Entry 6CIM (X-ray diffraction, 3.60 A resolution); this record covers chains A and F of the 10 polymer chains in the assembly.

Chain A:
Molecule: V(D)J recombination-activating protein 1
Source organism: Mus musculus
Notes: EC 3.1.-.-, 2.3.2.27
UniProtKB: P15919 (RAG1_MOUSE); numbering as in UniProt (aligned over 384-1008)
Amino-acid sequence (625 residues; row label = number of the first residue in the row):
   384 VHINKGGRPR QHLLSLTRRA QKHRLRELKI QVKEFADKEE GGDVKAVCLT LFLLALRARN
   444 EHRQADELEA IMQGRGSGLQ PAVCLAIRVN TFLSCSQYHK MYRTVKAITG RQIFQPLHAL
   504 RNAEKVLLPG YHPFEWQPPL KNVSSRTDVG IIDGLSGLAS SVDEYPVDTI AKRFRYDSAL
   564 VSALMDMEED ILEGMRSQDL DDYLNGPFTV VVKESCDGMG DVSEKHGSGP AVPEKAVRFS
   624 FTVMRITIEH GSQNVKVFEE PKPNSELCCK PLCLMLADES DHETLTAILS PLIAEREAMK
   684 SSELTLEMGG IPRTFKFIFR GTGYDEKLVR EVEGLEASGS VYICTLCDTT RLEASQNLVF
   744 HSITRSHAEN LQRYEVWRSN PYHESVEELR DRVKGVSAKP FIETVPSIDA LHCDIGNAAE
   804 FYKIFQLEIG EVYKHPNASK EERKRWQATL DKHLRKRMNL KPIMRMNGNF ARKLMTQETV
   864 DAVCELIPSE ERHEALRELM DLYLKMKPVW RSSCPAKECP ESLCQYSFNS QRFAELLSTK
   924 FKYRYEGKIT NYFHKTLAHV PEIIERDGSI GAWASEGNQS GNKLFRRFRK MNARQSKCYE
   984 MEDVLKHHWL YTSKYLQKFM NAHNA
Not modelled in the structure: 384-394, 610-611, 1008
Construct notes: engineered mutation Gln962 (Glu in P15919)
Bound ions: Mn2+: Asp600, Asp708; Zn2+: Cys727, Cys730, His937, His942
Curated features (UniProtKB/Swiss-Prot):
  - DNA-binding region: Gly389 to Gln456 (NBD)
  - binding site (a divalent metal cation): Asp600, Asp708
  - site: Trp893 (Essential for DNA hairpin formation, participates in base-stacking interactions near the cleavage site)
  - mutagenesis: Arg391 (R391A: Defects in converting nicked products to hairpins; R391L: Impairs DNA-binding and hairpin formation while maintaining some nicking activity), Arg393 (R393A: Impairs DNA-binding and hairpin formation while maintaining some nicking activity), Arg401 (R401A: Allows robust hairpin activity), Arg402 (R402A: Defects in converting nicked products to hairpins), Lys405 (K405A: Reduced hairpin activity), His406 (H406A: Allows robust hairpin activity), Arg407 (R407A: Impairs DNA-binding and reduces hairpin formation without affecting nicking activity), Asn443 (N443A: Impairs DNA-binding; when associated with A-445), His445 (H445A: Impairs DNA-binding; when associated with A-443), Asp546 (D546A: Loss of DNA-binding), Asp560 (D560A: Loss of DNA-binding), Glu597 (E597Q: Impaired cleavage), 19 further mutagenesis entries in UniProt
From the paper describing this entry:
  - catalytic residues: Asp600, Asp708 (citing earlier work)

Chain F:
Molecule: Nicked 12RSS intermediate reverse strand
Sequence (40 nucleotides; each row starts with the number of its first residue):
     1 CGGGTTTTTG TTAAGGGCTG TATCACTGTG TAAGACAGGC
Not modelled in the structure: 1-5

Interface between chain A and chain F:
Pairs across the interface (13):
  Met602(A) - DT31(F)  phosphate contact
  Gly603(A) - DT31(F)  phosphate contact
  Asp604(A) - DT31(F)  phosphate contact
  Arg848(A) - DA32(F)  phosphate contact
  Arg848(A) - DA33(F)  hydrogen bond to the sugar
  Met849(A) - DG34(F)  hydrogen bond to the phosphate
  Gln962(A) - DT31(F)  sugar contact
  Gln962(A) - DA32(F)  phosphate contact
  Asn965(A) - DG30(F)  hydrogen bond to the phosphate
  Asn965(A) - DT31(F)  phosphate contact
  Arg969(A) - DT29(F)  phosphate contact
  Arg969(A) - DG30(F)  salt bridge to the phosphate
  His1006(A) - DT21(F)  phosphate contact
Other interface residues (no listed pair), chain A (14 interface residues in all): Asn443, Arg446, His795, Tyr935, Lys966
Other interface residues (no listed pair), chain F (10 interface residues in all): DG17, DC18, DT19

Overview:
14 residues of chain A face 10 of chain F across their interface; the contacts include 3 hydrogen bonds and 1
salt bridge. Among the polar pairs are Arg848(A)-DA33(F), Met849(A)-DG34(F) and Asn965(A)-DG30(F). The paper
reports catalytic residues Asp600(A) and Asp708(A).
Here chain A is V(D)J recombination-activating protein 1 (Mus musculus) and chain F is Nicked 12RSS
intermediate reverse strand. Entry 6CIM (Pre-Reaction Complex, RAG1(E962Q)/2-nicked/intact 12/23RSS complex in
Mn2+) was determined by X-ray diffraction, deposited together with 5ZDZ, 5ZE0, 5ZE1, 5ZE2, 6CG0, 6CIJ, 6CIK
and 6CIL.
